8GLM - chains A and B of the 4 polymer chains in the assembly; structure by electron microscopy, 2.20 A resolution.

Chain A:
Name: Protein involved in gliding motility SprA
From: Flavobacterium johnsoniae
Reference sequence: A0A1M5G5I4 (A0A1M5G5I4_FLAJO); residues 1-2403 here = UniProt positions 1-2403
Chain sequence (2403 residues; each row starts with the number of its first residue):
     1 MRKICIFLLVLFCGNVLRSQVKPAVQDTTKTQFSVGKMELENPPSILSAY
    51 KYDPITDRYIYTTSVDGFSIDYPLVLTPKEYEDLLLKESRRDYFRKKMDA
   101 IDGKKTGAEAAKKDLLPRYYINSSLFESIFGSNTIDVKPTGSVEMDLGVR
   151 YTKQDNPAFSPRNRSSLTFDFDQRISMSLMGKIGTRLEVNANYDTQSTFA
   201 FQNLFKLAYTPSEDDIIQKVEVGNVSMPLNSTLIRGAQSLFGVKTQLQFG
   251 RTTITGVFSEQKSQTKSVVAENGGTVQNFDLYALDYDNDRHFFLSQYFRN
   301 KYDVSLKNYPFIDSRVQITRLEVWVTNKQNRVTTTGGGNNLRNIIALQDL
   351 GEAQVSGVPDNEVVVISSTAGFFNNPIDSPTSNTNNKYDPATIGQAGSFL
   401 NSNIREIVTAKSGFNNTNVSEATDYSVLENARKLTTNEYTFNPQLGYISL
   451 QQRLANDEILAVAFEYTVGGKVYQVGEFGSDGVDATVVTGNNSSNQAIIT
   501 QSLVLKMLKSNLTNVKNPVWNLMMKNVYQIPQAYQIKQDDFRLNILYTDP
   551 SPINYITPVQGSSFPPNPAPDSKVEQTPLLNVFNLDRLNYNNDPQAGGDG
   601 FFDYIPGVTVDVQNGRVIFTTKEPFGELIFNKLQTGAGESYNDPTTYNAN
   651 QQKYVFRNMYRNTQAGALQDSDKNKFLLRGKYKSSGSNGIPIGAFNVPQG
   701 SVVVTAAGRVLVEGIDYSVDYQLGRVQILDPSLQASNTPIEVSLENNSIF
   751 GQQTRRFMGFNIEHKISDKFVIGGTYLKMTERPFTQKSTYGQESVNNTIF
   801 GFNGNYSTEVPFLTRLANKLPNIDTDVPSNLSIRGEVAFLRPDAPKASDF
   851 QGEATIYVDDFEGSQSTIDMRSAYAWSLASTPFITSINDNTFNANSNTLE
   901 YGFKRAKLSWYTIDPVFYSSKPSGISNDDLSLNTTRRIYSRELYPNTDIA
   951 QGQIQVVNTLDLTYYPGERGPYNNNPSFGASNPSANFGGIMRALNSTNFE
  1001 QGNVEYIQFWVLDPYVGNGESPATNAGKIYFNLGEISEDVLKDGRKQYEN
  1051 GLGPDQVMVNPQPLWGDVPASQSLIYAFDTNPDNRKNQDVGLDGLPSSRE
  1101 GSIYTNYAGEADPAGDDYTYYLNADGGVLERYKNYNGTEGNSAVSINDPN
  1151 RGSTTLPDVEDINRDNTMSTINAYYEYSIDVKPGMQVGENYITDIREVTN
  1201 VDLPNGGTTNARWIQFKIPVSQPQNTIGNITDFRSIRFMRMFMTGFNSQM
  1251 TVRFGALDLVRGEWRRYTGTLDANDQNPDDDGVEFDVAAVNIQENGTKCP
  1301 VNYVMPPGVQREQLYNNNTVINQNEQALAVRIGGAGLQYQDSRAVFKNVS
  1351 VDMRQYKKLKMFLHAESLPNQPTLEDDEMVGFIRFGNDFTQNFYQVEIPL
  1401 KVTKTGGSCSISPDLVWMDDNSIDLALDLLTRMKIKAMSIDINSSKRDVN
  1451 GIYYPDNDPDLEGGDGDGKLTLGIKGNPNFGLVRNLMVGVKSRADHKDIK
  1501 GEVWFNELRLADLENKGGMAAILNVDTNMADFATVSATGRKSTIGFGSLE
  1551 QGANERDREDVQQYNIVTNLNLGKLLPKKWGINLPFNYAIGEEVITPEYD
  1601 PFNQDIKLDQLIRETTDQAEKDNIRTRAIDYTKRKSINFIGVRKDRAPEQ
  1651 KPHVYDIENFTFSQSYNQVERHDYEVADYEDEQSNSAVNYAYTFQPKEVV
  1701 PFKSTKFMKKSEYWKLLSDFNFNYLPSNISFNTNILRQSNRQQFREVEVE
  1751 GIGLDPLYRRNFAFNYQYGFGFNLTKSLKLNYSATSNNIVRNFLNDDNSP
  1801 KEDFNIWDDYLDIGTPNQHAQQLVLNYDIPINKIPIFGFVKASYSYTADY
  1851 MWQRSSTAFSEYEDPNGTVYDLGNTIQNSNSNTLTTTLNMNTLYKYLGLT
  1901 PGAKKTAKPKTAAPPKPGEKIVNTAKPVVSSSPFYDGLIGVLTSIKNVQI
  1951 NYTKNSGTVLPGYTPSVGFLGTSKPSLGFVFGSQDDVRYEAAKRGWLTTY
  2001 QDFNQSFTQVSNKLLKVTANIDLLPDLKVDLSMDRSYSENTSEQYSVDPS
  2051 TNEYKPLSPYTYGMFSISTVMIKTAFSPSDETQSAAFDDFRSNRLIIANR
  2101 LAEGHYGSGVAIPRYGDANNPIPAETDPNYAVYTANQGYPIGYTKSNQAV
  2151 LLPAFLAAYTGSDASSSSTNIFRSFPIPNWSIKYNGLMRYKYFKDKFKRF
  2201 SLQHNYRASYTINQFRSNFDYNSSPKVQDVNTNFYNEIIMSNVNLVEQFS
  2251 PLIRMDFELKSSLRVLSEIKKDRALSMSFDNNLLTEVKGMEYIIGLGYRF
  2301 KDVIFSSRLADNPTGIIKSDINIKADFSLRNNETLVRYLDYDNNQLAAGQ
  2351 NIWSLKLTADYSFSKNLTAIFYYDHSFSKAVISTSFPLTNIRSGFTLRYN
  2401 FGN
Disordered / not traced: 1-128, 1697-1720, 1893-1940, 2306-2315, 2402-2403
Residues lining bound ligands: Lauryl Maltose Neopentyl Glycol (LMN): Val-143, Glu-144, Met-145, Ile-2317, Phe-2363, Ser-2364, Lys-2365, Asn-2366, Leu-2367, Leu-2397, Arg-2398, Tyr-2399

Chain B:
Name: Peptidyl-prolyl cis-trans isomerase
From: Flavobacterium johnsoniae
Reference sequence: A5F9W9 (A5F9W9_FLAJ1); numbering as in UniProt (aligned over 1-176)
Chain sequence (176 residues; each row starts with the number of its first residue):
     1 MKQLLTALLSLTLFISCSKDKDEVKDYTAENEKEIVDYLAQNNLTAQRTN
    51 SGLYYIITKEGSSESEGENPGEEENTGEGENTEENENDGHPTLNSNITVI
   101 YKGYFTNGKVFDESTEGVSYSLRTLIPGWKEGIPLLKSGGEIQLFVPAHL
   151 GYGSNGNKTVPGGAVLIFEITLVSVN
Disordered / not traced: 1-21, 63-89

How chain A and chain B interact:
Contacting residue pairs (47):
  Gln-395(A) / Asn-96(B)  hydrogen bond
  Gln-395(A) / Ser-121(B)
  Ala-396(A) / Asn-176(B)
  Arg-2100(A) / Asp-22(B)  salt bridge
  Glu-2103(A) / Val-24(B)
  Gly-2104(A) / Ser-154(B)
  Gly-2104(A) / Asn-155(B)  hydrogen bond (backbone-side chain)
  His-2105(A) / Tyr-152(B)
  His-2105(A) / Gly-153(B)
  His-2105(A) / Ser-154(B)  hydrogen bond (backbone-backbone)
  Gly-2107(A) / Lys-25(B)
  Gly-2107(A) / Asp-26(B)
  Gly-2107(A) / Ser-154(B)  hydrogen bond (backbone-side chain)
  Ser-2108(A) / Val-24(B)
  Gly-2109(A) / Asp-26(B)
  Val-2110(A) / Thr-28(B)
  Val-2110(A) / His-149(B)
  Asp-2127(A) / Asn-94(B)
  Asp-2127(A) / Arg-123(B)  salt bridge
  Asn-2129(A) / Arg-123(B)
  Tyr-2221(A) / Gly-156(B)
  Tyr-2221(A) / Asn-157(B)
  Tyr-2221(A) / Lys-158(B)  hydrogen bond (backbone-side chain)
  Asn-2222(A) / Asn-157(B)
  Ser-2223(A) / Phe-111(B)  hydrogen bond (side chain-backbone)
  Ser-2223(A) / Asp-112(B)  hydrogen bond
  Ser-2223(A) / Tyr-152(B)  hydrogen bond (backbone-side chain)
  Ser-2223(A) / Thr-159(B)
  Ser-2224(A) / Asp-112(B)
  Ser-2224(A) / Tyr-120(B)
  Ser-2224(A) / Tyr-152(B)  hydrogen bond (backbone-side chain)
  Pro-2225(A) / Tyr-101(B)
  Pro-2225(A) / Asp-112(B)
  Pro-2225(A) / Tyr-120(B)  hydrophobic
  Pro-2225(A) / Leu-125(B)
  Pro-2225(A) / Ile-126(B)  hydrogen bond (backbone-backbone)
  Pro-2225(A) / Trp-129(B)  hydrophobic
  Pro-2225(A) / Tyr-152(B)
  Lys-2226(A) / Thr-124(B)
  Lys-2226(A) / Leu-125(B)
  Val-2227(A) / Thr-124(B)  hydrogen bond (backbone-backbone)
  Val-2227(A) / Leu-125(B)
  Val-2227(A) / Ile-126(B)  hydrophobic
  Val-2227(A) / Tyr-152(B)  hydrophobic
  Gln-2228(A) / Arg-123(B)
  Gln-2228(A) / Thr-124(B)  hydrogen bond (backbone-backbone)
  Gln-2228(A) / Lys-130(B)  hydrogen bond
Also at the interface, not in a pair above, chain A (22 interface residues in all): Tyr-2106, Ser-2165

In short:
22 residues of chain A and 28 residues of chain B are in contact, with 13 hydrogen bonds and 2 salt bridges.
Among the polar pairs are Arg-2100(A)/Asp-22(B), Asp-2127(A)/Arg-123(B) and Gln-395(A)/Asn-96(B). Bound to
chain A: Lauryl Maltose Neopentyl Glycol.
Chain A is Protein involved in gliding motility SprA and chain B is Peptidyl-prolyl cis-trans isomerase, both
from Flavobacterium johnsoniae; the structure, The Type 9 Secretion System in vivo assembled, RemZ substrate
bound complex - conformation 1, was determined by electron microscopy.
